Entry 4FZW (X-ray diffraction, 2.55 A resolution); this record covers chains A and D of the 4 polymer chains in the assembly.

# Chain A
Name: 2,3-dehydroadipyl-CoA hydratase
Source organism: Escherichia coli
Notes: EC 4.2.1.17
Reference sequence: P76082 (PAAF_ECOLI); residues 1-255 here = UniProt positions 1-255
Sequence (258 residues; each row starts with the number of its first residue; numbers below 1 keep their minus sign (Met-2 is residue -2)):
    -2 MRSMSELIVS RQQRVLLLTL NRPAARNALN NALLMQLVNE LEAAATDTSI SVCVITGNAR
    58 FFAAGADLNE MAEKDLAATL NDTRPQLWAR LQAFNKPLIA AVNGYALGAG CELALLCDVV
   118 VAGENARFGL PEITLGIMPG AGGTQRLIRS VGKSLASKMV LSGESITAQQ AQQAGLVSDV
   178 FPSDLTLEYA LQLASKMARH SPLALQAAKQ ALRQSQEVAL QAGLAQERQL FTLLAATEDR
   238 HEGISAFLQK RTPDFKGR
Not modelled in the structure: -2 to 1
Differences from the reference sequence: initiating methionine (-2); expression tag (-1 to 0)
Curated features (UniProtKB/Swiss-Prot):
  - natural variant: Arg11 (R11Q: In strain: W), Met32 (M32T: In strain: W), Thr45 (T45S: In strain: W)
From the paper describing this entry:
  - catalytic residues: Ala63, Ala106, Glu109, Glu129 (proposed by the authors, not directly observed)

# Chain D
Name: 1,2-epoxyphenylacetyl-CoA isomerase
Source organism: Escherichia coli
Notes: EC 5.3.3.18
Reference sequence: P77467 (PAAG_ECOLI); residues 1-262 here = UniProt positions 1-262
Sequence (274 residues; row label = number of the first residue in the row; numbers below 1 keep their minus sign (Met-11 is residue -11)):
   -11 MGSSHHHHHH GSMMEFILSH VEKGVMTLTL NRPERLNSFN DEMHAQLAEC LKQVERDDTI
    49 RCLLLTGAGR GFCAGQDLND RNVDPTGPAP DLGMSVERFY NPLVRRLAKL PKPVICAVNG
   109 VAAGAGATLA LGGDIVIAAR SAKFVMAFSK LGLIPDCGGT WLLPRVAGRA RAMGLALLGN
   169 QLSAEQAHEW GMIWQVVDDE TLADTAQQLA RHLATQPTFG LGLIKQAINS AETNTLDTQL
   229 DLERDYQRLA GRSADYREGV SAFLAKRSPQ FTGK
Not modelled in the structure: -11 to 3, 68-76
Differences from the reference sequence: initiating methionine (-11); expression tag (-10 to 0)
Curated features (UniProtKB/Swiss-Prot):
  - natural variant: Gly121 (G121C: In strain: W)
From the paper describing this entry:
  - catalytic residues: Gln64, Ala113, Asp144 (proposed by the authors, not directly observed)

# Interface between chain A and chain D
Residue-residue contacts - 9 pairs, chain A then chain D:
  Pro179(A) - Asp233(D)
  Pro179(A) - Tyr234(D)  hydrophobic
  Asp181(A) - Leu237(D)
  Leu182(A) - Asp233(D)
  Leu182(A) - Leu237(D)  hydrophobic
  Glu185(A) - Arg236(D)
  Glu185(A) - Arg240(D)  salt bridge
  Tyr186(A) - Asp233(D)  hydrogen bond
  Tyr186(A) - Arg236(D)  hydrogen bond
Interface residues without a listed pair, chain D (8 interface residues in all): Phe207, Leu230, Arg232
From the paper, about this interface:
  - specific contacts: Pro179(A)-Leu230(D) (hydrophobic contact), Leu182(A)-Leu237(D) (hydrophobic contact), Tyr186(A)-Arg232(D), Asp233(D)-Tyr186(A) (hydrogen bond), Tyr234(D)-Pro179(A) (hydrophobic contact), Arg236(D)-Tyr186(A) (hydrogen bond)
  - interface residues, chain A: Pro179(A), Tyr186(A)
  - interface residues, chain D: Leu230(D), Tyr234(D), Leu237(D)

# Overview
The interface between chain A and chain D involves 5 residues on one side and 8 on the other, with 2 hydrogen
bonds and 1 salt bridge. Among the polar pairs are Glu185(A)-Arg240(D), Tyr186(A)-Asp233(D) and
Tyr186(A)-Arg236(D). The authors report hydrophobic contacts between Pro179(A) and Leu230(D), Leu182(A) and
Leu237(D) and Tyr234(D) and Pro179(A); a contact between Tyr186(A) and Arg232(D); hydrogen bonds between
Asp233(D) and Tyr186(A) and Arg236(D) and Tyr186(A). The paper reports catalytic residues Ala63(A), Ala106(A)
and Gln64(D) among others; interface residues Pro179(A), Tyr186(A) and Leu230(D) among others.
Chain A is 2,3-dehydroadipyl-CoA hydratase and chain D is 1,2-epoxyphenylacetyl-CoA isomerase, both from
Escherichia coli; the structure, Crystal Structure of the PaaF-PaaG Hydratase-Isomerase Complex from E.coli,
was determined by X-ray diffraction.
